3EVV - chain A; structure by X-ray diffraction, 2.60 A resolution.

[Chain A]
Name: Myosin light chain kinase, Green fluorescent protein, Calmodulin chimera
From: Aequorea victoria
Reference sequence: chimeric construct of P42212, P0DP23: residues 62-151 from P42212 (GFP_AEQVI) positions 149-238 (UniProt number = residue number + 87); residues 160-302 from P42212 (GFP_AEQVI) positions 2-144 (offset varies); residues 307-451 from P0DP23 positions 5-149 (UniProt number = residue number - 302)
Chain sequence (451 residues; numbered 1 to 451 plus 2 insertion-coded residues; 2 numbers in that range are skipped by the numbering (no residue carries them; nothing is unmodelled there); the number before each row is that of its first residue; a row labelled like 222A-222B holds insertion residues (222A, then the next letters in order)):
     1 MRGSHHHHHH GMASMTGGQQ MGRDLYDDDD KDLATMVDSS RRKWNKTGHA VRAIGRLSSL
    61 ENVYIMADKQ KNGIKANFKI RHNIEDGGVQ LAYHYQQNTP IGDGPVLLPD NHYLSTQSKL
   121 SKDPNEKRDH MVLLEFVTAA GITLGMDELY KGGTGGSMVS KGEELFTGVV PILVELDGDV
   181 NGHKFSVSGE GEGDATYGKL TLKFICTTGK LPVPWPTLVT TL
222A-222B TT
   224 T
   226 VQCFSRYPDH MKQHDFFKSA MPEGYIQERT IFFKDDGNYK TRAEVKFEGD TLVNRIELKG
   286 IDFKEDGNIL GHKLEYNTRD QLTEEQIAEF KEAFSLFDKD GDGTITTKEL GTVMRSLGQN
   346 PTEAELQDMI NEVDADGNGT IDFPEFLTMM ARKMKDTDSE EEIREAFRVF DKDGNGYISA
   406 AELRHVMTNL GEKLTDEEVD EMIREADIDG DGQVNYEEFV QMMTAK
Unresolved in the structure: 1-38, 144-159, 222A-222B, 303-305, 380-383, 450-451
Glycans and other covalent adducts: covalent link Leu-222/Thr-224; covalent link Thr-224/Val-226
Modified / non-standard residues: Thr-222A ({2-[(1R,2R)-1-amino-2-hydroxypropyl]-4-(4-hydroxybenzylidene)-5-oxo-4,5-dihydro-1H-imidazol-1-yl}acetic acid; CRO); Thr-222B ({2-[(1R,2R)-1-amino-2-hydroxypropyl]-4-(4-hydroxybenzylidene)-5-oxo-4,5-dihydro-1H-imidazol-1-yl}acetic acid; CRO); Thr-224 (chromophore; CRO)
Differences from the reference sequence: linker (60-61, 152-159, 303-306); conflict Ala-76 (Val163 in P42212), Gly-88 (Ser175 in P42212), Tyr-93 (Asp180 in P42212), Lys-119 (Ala206 in P42212), Leu-144 (His231 in P42212), Leu-222 (Phe64 in P42212), Ile-251 (Val93 in P42212); chromophore (222A-222B, 224)
Metal / ion sites: Ca2+ site 1: Asp-325, Asp-327, Thr-329, Glu-334; Ca2+ site 2 near Glu-370 (its only coordinating residue here); Ca2+ site 3: Asp-398, Asn-400, Tyr-402, Glu-407; Ca2+ site 4: Asp-432, Asp-434, Asp-436, Gln-438, Glu-443
UniProt features mapped onto this chain:
  - binding site (Ca(2+)): Asp-323, Asp-325, Asp-327, Thr-329, Glu-334, Asp-359, Asp-361, Asn-363, Thr-365, Glu-370, Asp-396, Asp-398, Asn-400, Tyr-402, Glu-407, Asp-432, Asp-434, Asp-436, Gln-438, Glu-443
  - modified residue: Lys-324 (N6-acetyllysine), Thr-347 (Phosphothreonine), Ser-384 (Phosphoserine), Lys-397 (N6-acetyllysine), Tyr-402 (Phosphotyrosine), Ser-404 (Phosphoserine), Thr-413 (Phosphothreonine), Lys-418 (N6,N6,N6-trimethyllysine), Tyr-441 (Phosphotyrosine)
  - cross-link: Lys-324 (Glycyl lysine isopeptide (Lys-Gly) (interchain with G-Cter in SUMO2))
What the authors report for this chain:
  - conformationally variable residues (side-chain flip): Thr-116

[Overview]
The Ca2+ site 1 is built by Asp-325, Asp-327, Thr-329 and Glu-334. Asp-398, Asn-400, Tyr-402 and Glu-407
coordinate Ca2+ site 3. From UniProt: 20 Ca2+-binding residues. From the paper: conformational variability at
Thr-116.
Chain A is Myosin light chain kinase, Green fluorescent protein, Calmodulin chimera (Aequorea victoria); the
structure, Crystal Structure of Calcium bound dimeric GCAMP2 (#2), was determined by X-ray diffraction,
deposited together with 3EVP, 3EVR and 3EVU.
